PDB entry 4RB2 | X-ray diffraction, 2.82 A resolution | chains B and D of the 4 polymer chains in the assembly

[Chain B]
Molecule: 25-nt DNA strand
Sequence (25 nucleotides; numbered 1 to 25; the number before each row is that of its first residue):
     1 GCAATTGCAAATGATTTGCAATTAA

[Chain D]
Name: DNA-binding transcriptional dual regulator of siderophore biosynthesis and transport(Fur family)
Organism: Magnetospirillum gryphiswaldense
UniProt: V6F4Q0 (V6F4Q0_9PROT); residues 1-143 here = UniProt positions 1-143
Chain sequence (145 residues; row label = number of the first residue in the row; numbers below 1 keep their minus sign (Gly-1 is residue -1)):
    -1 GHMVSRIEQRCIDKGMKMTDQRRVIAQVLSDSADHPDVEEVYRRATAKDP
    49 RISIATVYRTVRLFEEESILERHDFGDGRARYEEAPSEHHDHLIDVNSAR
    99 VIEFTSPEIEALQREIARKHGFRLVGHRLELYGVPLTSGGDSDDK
Unresolved in the structure: -1 to 0, 135-143
Differences from the reference sequence: expression tag (-1 to 0)
Modified residues: Mse1 (selenomethionine; parent Met); Mse14 (selenomethionine; parent Met); Mse16 (selenomethionine; parent Met)
Bound ions: Mn2+ site 1: His33, Glu81, His88, His90, Glu101; Mn2+ site 2: His87, Asp89, Glu108, His125
Reported in the primary citation:
  - mutagenesis - H33A/H90A, E108A/H125A: decreased binding to Mn2+
  - mutagenesis - K15A (977 versus 85 nM), Y56A, E108A/H125A (K_D_=272 nM): decreased binding to the 25-nt DNA strand
  - mutagenesis - H33A/H90A, R57A: abolished binding to the 25-nt DNA strand
  - mutagenesis - C9L/M14L/M16V: increased growth
  - mutagenesis - H33A/H90A, E108A/H125A: decreased binding to manganese ions
  - mutagenesis - C9L/M14L/M16V: increased growth in response to streptonigrin (SNG)

[Interface between chain B and chain D]
Residue-residue contacts (19; chain B residue first):
  DA14(B) with Glu37(D), phosphate contact; Tyr56(D), sugar contact; Gly76(D), sugar contact
  DT15(B) with Glu37(D), phosphate contact; Tyr56(D), hydrogen bond to the phosphate; Arg77(D), phosphate contact; Ala78(D), hydrogen bond to the phosphate
  DT16(B) with Tyr56(D), base contact; Arg60(D), hydrogen bond to the phosphate
  DT17(B) with Ala53(D), base contact; Arg57(D), base contact
  DG18(B) with Arg57(D), hydrogen bond to the base
  DA24(B) with Lys15(D), hydrogen bond to the base; Mse16(D), hydrogen bond to the phosphate; Thr17(D), sugar contact; Asp18(D), phosphate contact
  DA25(B) with Mse14(D), phosphate contact; Lys15(D), phosphate contact; Mse16(D), hydrogen bond to the phosphate
Interface residues without a listed pair, chain D (14 interface residues in all): Val36

[Overview]
7 residues of chain B and 14 residues of chain D are in contact; the contacts include 7 hydrogen bonds. Polar
pairs include DG18(B)-Arg57(D), DA24(B)-Lys15(D) and DT15(B)-Tyr56(D). From the paper: K15A, Y56A and
E108A/H125A of chain D reduce binding to the 25-nt DNA strand; H33A/H90A and E108A/H125A of chain D reduce
binding to Mn2+.
Here chain B is a 25-nt DNA strand and chain D is DNA-binding transcriptional dual regulator of siderophore
biosynthesis and transport(Fur family) (Magnetospirillum gryphiswaldense). Entry 4RB2 (Crystal structure of
Magnetospirillum gryphiswaldense MSR-1 SeMet-Fur-Mn2+-feoAB1 operator) was determined by X-ray diffraction
(same publication as 4RAY, 4RAZ, 4RB0 and 4RB1).
